8VJI - chains B and a of the 14 polymer chains in the assembly; structure by electron microscopy, 3.30 A resolution.

Chain B:
Protein: Major capsid protein
From: Chivirus chi
UniProt: M9NUS8 (M9NUS8_9CAUD); residue numbers follow UniProt; this construct covers 1-354
Sequence (354 residues; numbered 1 to 354; the number before each row is that of its first residue):
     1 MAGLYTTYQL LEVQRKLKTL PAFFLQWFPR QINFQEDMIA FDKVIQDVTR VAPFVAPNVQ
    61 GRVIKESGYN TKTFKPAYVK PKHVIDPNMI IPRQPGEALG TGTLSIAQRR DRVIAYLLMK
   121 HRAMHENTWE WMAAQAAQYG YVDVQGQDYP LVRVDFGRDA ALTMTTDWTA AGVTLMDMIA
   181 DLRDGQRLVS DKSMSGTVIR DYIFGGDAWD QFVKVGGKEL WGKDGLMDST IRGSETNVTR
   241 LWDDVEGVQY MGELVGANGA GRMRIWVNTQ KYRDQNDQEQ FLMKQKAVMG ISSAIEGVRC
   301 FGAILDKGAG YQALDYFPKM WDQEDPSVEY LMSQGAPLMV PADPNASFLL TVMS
Disordered / not traced: 1

Chain a:
Protein: Decorator protein D
From: Chivirus chi
UniProt: M9NSZ8 (M9NSZ8_9CAUD); numbering as in UniProt (aligned over 1-139)
Sequence (139 residues; numbered 1 to 139; the number before each row is that of its first residue):
     1 MNLLTMMAAT SLPNYLAGNG DLGSWEPTQI FAGEADIVTE GGAAGADIEI YQVIAKNAAG
    61 AMVPHDPTAT TGTSPDEVPA PQSVAIGIAA QPAKSGQNVP YYIGGVFNHA ALGWHASLDT
   121 LAKRQAVFDR TNIHIGNLY
Disordered / not traced: 1-9, 71-76

Chain B / chain a interface:
Contacting residue pairs (11):
  Gly3(B) with Trp25(a)
  Leu4(B) with Leu22(a), hydrophobic; Gly23(a); Ser24(a)
  Tyr5(B) with Leu22(a), hydrophobic
  Pro87(B) with Tyr15(a)
  Asn88(B) with Leu12(a); Pro13(a); Tyr15(a), hydrogen bond
  Ile91(B) with Pro13(a), hydrophobic; Tyr15(a), hydrophobic
Other interface residues (no listed pair), chain B (7 interface residues in all): Pro92
Other interface residues (no listed pair), chain a (8 interface residues in all): Ser11

Summary:
7 residues of chain B and 8 residues of chain a are in contact, with 1 hydrogen bond. Its one hydrogen-bonded
contact is Asn88(B)-Tyr15(a).
Here chain B is Major capsid protein and chain a is Decorator protein D, both from Chivirus chi. Entry 8VJI
(Cryo-EM of capsid of bacteriophage Chi) was determined by electron microscopy (same publication as 8VHX, 8VJA
and 8VJH).
